PDB entry 3J3T | electron microscopy, 9.00 A resolution (very low resolution: no residue pairs are listed; an interface is given only as per-side residue counts) | chains 2 and B of the 12 polymer chains in the assembly

# Chain 2
Name: Adapter protein MecA 1
Source organism: Bacillus subtilis
Reference sequence: P37958 (MECA1_BACSU); residues 1-218 here = UniProt positions 1-218
Chain sequence (218 residues; numbered 1 to 218; the number before each row is that of its first residue):
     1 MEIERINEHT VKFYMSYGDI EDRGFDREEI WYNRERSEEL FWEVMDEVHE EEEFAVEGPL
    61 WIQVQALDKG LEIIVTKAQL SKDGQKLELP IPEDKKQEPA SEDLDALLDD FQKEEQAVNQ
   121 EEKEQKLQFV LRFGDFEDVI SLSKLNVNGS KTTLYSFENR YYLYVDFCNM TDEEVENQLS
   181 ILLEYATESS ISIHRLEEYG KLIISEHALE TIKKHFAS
Unresolved in the structure: 1-124

# Chain B
Name: Negative regulator of genetic competence ClpC/MecB
Source organism: Bacillus subtilis
Reference sequence: P37571 (CLPC_BACSU); numbering as in UniProt (aligned over 1-810)
Chain sequence (810 residues; row label = number of the first residue in the row):
     1 MMFGRFTERA QKVLALAQEE ALRLGHNNIG TEHILLGLVR EGEGIAAKAL QALGLGSEKI
    61 QKEVESLIGR GQEMSQTIHY TPRAKKVIEL SMDEARKLGH SYVGTEHILL GLIREGEGVA
   121 ARVLNNLGVS LNKARQQVLQ LLGSNETGSS AAGTNSNANT PTLDSLARDL TAIAKEDSLD
   181 PVIGRSKEIQ RVIEVLSRRT KNNPVLIGEP GVGKTAIAEG LAQQIINNEV PEILRDKRVM
   241 TLDMGTVVAG TKYRGEFEDR LKKVMDEIRQ AGNIILFIDA LHTLIGAGGA EGAIDASNIL
   301 KPSLARGELQ CIGATTLDEY RKYIEKDAAL ERRFQPIQVD QPSVDESIQI LQGLRDRYEA
   361 HHRVSITDDA IEAAVKLSDR YISDRFLPDK AIDLIDEAGS KVRLRSFTTP PNLKELEQKL
   421 DEVRKEKDAA VQSQEFEKAA SLRDTEQRLR EQVEDTKKSW KEKQGQENSE VTVDDIAMVV
   481 SSWTGVPVSK IAQTETDKLL NMENILHSRV IGQDEAVVAV AKAVRRARAG LKDPKRPIGS
   541 FIFLGPTGVG KTELARALAE SIFGDEESMI RIDMSEYMEK HSTSRLVGSP PGYVGYDEGG
   601 QLTEKVRRKP YSVVLLDEIE KAHPDVFNIL LQVLEDGRLT DSKGRTVDFR NTILIMTSNV
   661 GASELKRNKY VGFNVQDETQ NHKDMKDKVM GELKRAFRPE FINRIDEIIV FHSLEKKHLT
   721 EIVSLMSDQL TKRLKEQDLS IELTDAAKAK VAEEGVDLEY GARPLRRAIQ KHVEDRLSEE
   781 LLRGNIHKGQ HIVLDVEDGE FVVKTTAKTN
Unresolved in the structure: 1-2, 485-491, 808-810
Construct notes: engineered mutation Ala280 (Glu in P37571)
Swiss-Prot annotation at these positions:
  - binding site (ATP): Gly208 to Thr215, Gly545 to Thr552

# How chain 2 and chain B interact
At this resolution (9 A) residue pairs are not listed: 31 residues of chain 2 and 33 of chain B lie at the interface.

# Summary
The interface between chain 2 and chain B involves 31 residues on one side and 33 on the other. From UniProt:
16 ATP-binding residues on chain B.
Chain 2 is Adapter protein MecA 1 and chain B is Negative regulator of genetic competence ClpC/MecB, both from
Bacillus subtilis; the structure, Structural dynamics of the MecA-ClpC complex revealed by cryo-EM, was
determined by electron microscopy (same publication as 3J3R, 3J3S and 3J3U).
